PDB entry 4UHB | X-ray diffraction, 1.80 A resolution | chain A

[Chain A]
Name: Epoxide hydrolase
From: Solanum tuberosum
Notes: EC 3.3.2.3
Reference sequence: Q41415 (Q41415_SOLTU); residue numbers follow UniProt; this construct covers 3-321
Amino-acid sequence (328 residues; each row starts with the number of its first residue):
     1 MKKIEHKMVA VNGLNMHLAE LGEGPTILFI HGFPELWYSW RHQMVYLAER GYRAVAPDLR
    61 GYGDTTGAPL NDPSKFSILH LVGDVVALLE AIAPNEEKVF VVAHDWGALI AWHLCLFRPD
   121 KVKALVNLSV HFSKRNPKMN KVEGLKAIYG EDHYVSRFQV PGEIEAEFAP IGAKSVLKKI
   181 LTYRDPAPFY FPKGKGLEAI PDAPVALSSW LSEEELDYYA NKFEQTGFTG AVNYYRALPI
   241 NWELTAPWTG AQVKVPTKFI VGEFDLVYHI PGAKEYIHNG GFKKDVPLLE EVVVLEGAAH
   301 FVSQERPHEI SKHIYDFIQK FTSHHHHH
Not modelled in the structure: 1, 323-328
Construct notes: expression tag (1-2, 322-328); engineered mutation K141 (Val in Q41415), V155 (Ile in Q41415)
From the paper describing this entry:
  - catalytic residues: D105 (from molecular simulation)
  - catalytic residues: W106, Y154, Y235 (citing earlier work)
  - conformationally variable residues: Y235

[Summary]
From the paper: catalytic residues D105, W106 and Y154 among others; conformational variability at Y235.
Chain A is Epoxide hydrolase (Solanum tuberosum); the structure, Laboratory evolved variant R-C1 of potato
epoxide hydrolase StEH1, was determined by X-ray diffraction (same publication as 4UFO and 4UFP).
